Entry 7ZGP (electron microscopy, 2.70 A resolution); this record covers chains B and F of the 5 polymer chains in the assembly.

# Chain B
Protein: mRNA 3'-end-processing protein YTH1
From: Saccharomyces cerevisiae
UniProtKB: A0A6A5Q2R8 (A0A6A5Q2R8_YEASX); residue numbers follow UniProt; this construct covers 1-208
Chain sequence (208 residues; each row starts with the number of its first residue):
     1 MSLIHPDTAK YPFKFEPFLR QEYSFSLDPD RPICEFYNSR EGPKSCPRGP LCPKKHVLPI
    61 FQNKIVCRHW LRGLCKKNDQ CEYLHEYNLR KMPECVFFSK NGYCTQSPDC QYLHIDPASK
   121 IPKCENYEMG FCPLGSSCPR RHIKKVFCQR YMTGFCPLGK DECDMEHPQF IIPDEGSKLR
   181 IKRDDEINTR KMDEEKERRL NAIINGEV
Not modelled in the structure: 1, 95-208
Ion coordination: Zn2+ site 1: C34, C46, C52, H56; Zn2+ site 2: C67, C75, C81, H85
From the paper describing this entry:
  - binding site for pre-cleaved CYC1: I65, R68, H69, E82, Y83

# Chain F
Protein: MPE1 isoform 1
From: Saccharomyces cerevisiae
UniProtKB: A0A6A5PV64 (A0A6A5PV64_YEASX); residue numbers follow UniProt; this construct covers 1-441
Chain sequence (441 residues; row label = number of the first residue in the row):
     1 MSSTIFYRFK SQRNTSRILF DGTGLTVFDL KREIIQENKL GDGTDFQLKI YNPDTEEEYD
    61 DDAFVIPRST SVIVKRSPAI KSFSVHSRLK GNVGAAALGN ATRYVTGRPR VLQKRQHTAT
   121 TTANVSGTTE EERIASMFAT QENQWEQTQE EMSAATPVFF KSQTNKNSAQ ENEGPPPPGY
   181 MCYRCGGRDH WIKNCPTNSD PNFEGKRIRR TTGIPKKFLK SIEIDPETMT PEEMAQRKIM
   241 ITDEGKFVVQ VEDKQSWEDY QRKRENRQID GDETIWRKGH FKDLPDDLKC PLTGGLLRQP
   301 VKTSKCCNID FSKEALENAL VESDFVCPNC ETRDILLDSL VPDQDKEKEV ETFLKKQEEL
   361 HGSSKDGNQP ETKKMKLMDP TGTAGLNNNT SLPTSVNNGG TPVPPVPLPF GIPPFPMFPM
   421 PFMPPTATIT NPHQADASPK K
Not modelled in the structure: 1-206, 224-239, 269-441
From the paper describing this entry:
  - binding site for pre-cleaved CYC1: P215
  - mutagenesis - P215G, W257A/Y260A: unchanged binding to recombinant CPF

# Chain B / chain F interface
Residue-residue contacts - 13 pairs, chain B then chain F:
  F18(B) with Q268(F)
  E22(B) with R262(F), salt bridge; K263(F); Q268(F)
  Y23(B) with K263(F), hydrogen bond
  K76(B) with G213(F); P215(F); F218(F)
  K77(B) with P215(F); K217(F)
  N78(B) with S256(F)
  Q80(B) with K217(F); Q255(F)
Also at the interface, not in a pair above, chain F (11 interface residues in all): D253, R267

# Overview
The interface between chain B and chain F involves 7 residues on one side and 11 on the other, with 1 hydrogen
bond and 1 salt bridge. Polar contacts include E22(B)-R262(F) and Y23(B)-K263(F). The paper reports a binding
site for pre-cleaved CYC1 at I65(B), R68(B) and P215(F) among others; P215G and W257A/Y260A of chain F leave
binding to recombinant CPF unchanged.
Here chain B is mRNA 3'-end-processing protein YTH1 and chain F is MPE1 isoform 1, both from Saccharomyces
cerevisiae. Entry 7ZGP (Polymerase module of CPF in complex with Mpe1 and a pre-cleaved CYC1 RNA) was
determined by electron microscopy together with 7ZGQ and 7ZGR from the same study.
